Entry 6RUO (electron microscopy, 3.50 A resolution); this record covers chains S and R of the 20 polymer chains in the assembly.

Chain S:
Name: RNA polymerase I-specific transcription initiation factor RRN6
Organism: Saccharomyces cerevisiae
UniProtKB: P32786 (RRN6_YEAST); residues 1-894 here = UniProt positions 1-894
Amino-acid sequence (894 residues; numbered 1 to 894; the number before each row is that of its first residue):
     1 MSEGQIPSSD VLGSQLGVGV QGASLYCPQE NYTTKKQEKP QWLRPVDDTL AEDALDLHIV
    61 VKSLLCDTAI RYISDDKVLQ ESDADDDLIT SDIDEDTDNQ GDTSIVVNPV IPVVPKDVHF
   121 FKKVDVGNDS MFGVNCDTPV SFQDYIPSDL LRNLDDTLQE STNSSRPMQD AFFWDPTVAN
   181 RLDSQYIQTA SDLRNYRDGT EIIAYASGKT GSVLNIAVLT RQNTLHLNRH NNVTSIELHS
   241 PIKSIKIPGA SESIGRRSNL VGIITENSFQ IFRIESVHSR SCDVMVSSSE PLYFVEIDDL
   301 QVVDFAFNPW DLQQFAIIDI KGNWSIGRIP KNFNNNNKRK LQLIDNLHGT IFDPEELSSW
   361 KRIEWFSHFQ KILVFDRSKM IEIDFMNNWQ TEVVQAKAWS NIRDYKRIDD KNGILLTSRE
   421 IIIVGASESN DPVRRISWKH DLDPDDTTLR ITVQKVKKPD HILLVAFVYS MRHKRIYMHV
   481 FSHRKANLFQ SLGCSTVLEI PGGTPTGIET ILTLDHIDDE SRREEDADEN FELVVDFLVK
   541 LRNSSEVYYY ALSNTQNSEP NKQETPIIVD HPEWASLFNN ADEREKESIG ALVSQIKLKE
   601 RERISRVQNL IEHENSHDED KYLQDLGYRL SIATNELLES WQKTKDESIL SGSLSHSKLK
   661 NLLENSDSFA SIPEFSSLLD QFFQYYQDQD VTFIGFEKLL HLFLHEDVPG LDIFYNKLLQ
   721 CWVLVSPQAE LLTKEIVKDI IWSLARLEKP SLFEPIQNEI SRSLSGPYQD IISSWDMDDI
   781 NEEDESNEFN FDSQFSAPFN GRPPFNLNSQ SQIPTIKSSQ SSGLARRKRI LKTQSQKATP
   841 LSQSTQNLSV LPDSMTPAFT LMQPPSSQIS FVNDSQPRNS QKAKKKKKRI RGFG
Disordered / not traced: 1-15, 69-169, 216-218, 307-315, 336-342, 516-530, 556-568, 650-655, 780-894

Chain R:
Name: RNA polymerase I-specific transcription initiation factor RRN11
Organism: Saccharomyces cerevisiae
UniProtKB: Q04712 (RRN11_YEAST); numbering as in UniProt (aligned over 1-507)
Amino-acid sequence (507 residues; numbered 1 to 507; the number before each row is that of its first residue):
     1 MFEVPITLTN RKFAQRRKLK YQYINYISRR FDRISKKSTT TDSLPTPENS AAENNDEEEG
    61 QNSEAGTYRR SVLQQKKRRR ERHWRSVVGE IYSTTESETD SQEEETEEGG EHDTGIDKED
   121 SDEERKFWKK YEKPEKSFEI WRTVSSQNKQ PINKQKMTYH NFKKIEKIPL RKMEIPLLHC
   181 TKENKLYFQS ISRGLEPLKT STSEVRNYRT RHIVTLTDLL HLNVSRHNWS LAYKIFATLI
   241 RIPGVQIKSL WGIGVEILDN LSNSSSGLDF LQWMCQIYSS KSRFVQNINY RSIVPPFQTG
   301 SRTHTAKFAI TYLWSSLINC QKSMEPSSNI IDKPFDTEND LLQELIDKIS EWVLTPPFME
   361 DAEVWFIYAS CHLLKADTLS RQFVNDNKNN DLIGLDRDIK INQVIKHIHY VRTFLKICLD
   421 KGGFAVPSRL IENQLKSFES RLYGEAQDIQ ERDVANVYDS IDNSSVENSF GDVYETNAEF
   481 LDTQLMDLSP EDNGLDEMHY SDEDSSE
Disordered / not traced: 39-120, 325-344, 386-396, 444-507

Chain S / chain R interface:
Pairs across the interface - 142 pairs, chain S then chain R:
  Val18(S) with Phe366(R), hydrophobic; Ala425(R); Val426(R), hydrophobic; Pro427(R)
  Gly19(S) with Phe424(R)
  Val20(S) with Phe424(R); Ala425(R)
  Gln21(S) with Gly423(R); Phe424(R)
  Ala23(S) with Trp141(R)
  Ser24(S) with Trp141(R)
  Tyr26(S) with Ser137(R)
  Pro28(S) with Phe297(R), hydrophobic
  Gln29(S) with Gly252(R)
  Glu30(S) with Val224(R); Gly252(R); Val255(R)
  Asn31(S) with Thr311(R)
  Tyr32(S) with Leu258(R); Thr311(R); Ser315(R), hydrogen bond
  Thr34(S) with Glu363(R)
  Lys36(S) with Leu317(R); Gln321(R), hydrogen bond; Phe366(R); Leu374(R)
  Gln37(S) with Pro427(R); Leu430(R)
  Glu38(S) with Gln321(R), hydrogen bond; Leu373(R); Gln434(R), hydrogen bond (backbone-side chain)
  Lys39(S) with Leu430(R)
  Pro40(S) with Asp377(R); Gln434(R)
  Pro45(S) with Gln321(R), hydrogen bond (backbone-side chain)
  Phe172(S) with Pro197(R); Leu198(R), hydrogen bond (backbone-backbone)
  Phe173(S) with Leu186(R); Ser190(R); Ile191(R), hydrophobic; Leu195(R); Pro197(R), hydrophobic
  Trp174(S) with Leu195(R); Glu196(R), hydrogen bond (backbone-backbone); Pro197(R); Leu198(R)
  Asp175(S) with Leu195(R), hydrogen bond (side chain-backbone)
  Pro176(S) with Leu195(R); Glu196(R)
  Ile297(S) with Tyr159(R)
  Asp298(S) with Thr158(R); Tyr159(R), hydrogen bond (side chain-backbone)
  Asn323(S) with Lys156(R); Met157(R)
  Asn346(S) with Lys154(R), hydrogen bond (backbone-side chain)
  Leu347(S) with Lys154(R)
  His348(S) with Ile152(R); Lys154(R), hydrogen bond (side chain-backbone)
  Gly349(S) with Ile152(R); Asn153(R)
  Thr350(S) with Asn153(R), hydrogen bond (backbone-backbone); Gln155(R); Lys156(R); Met157(R)
  Phe352(S) with Met157(R), hydrophobic; Phe162(R), hydrophobic
  Pro354(S) with Ile27(R); Phe31(R), hydrophobic
  Glu355(S) with Ile24(R); Phe127(R); Tyr131(R), hydrogen bond
  Leu357(S) with Tyr23(R), hydrophobic; Ile24(R), hydrophobic; Ile191(R); Gly194(R)
  Ser358(S) with Glu196(R), hydrogen bond
  Ser359(S) with Gly194(R)
  Glu382(S) with Val144(R)
  Ile383(S) with Ile152(R), hydrophobic
  Asn388(S) with Gln150(R); Ile152(R)
  Trp389(S) with Val144(R), hydrophobic; Ile152(R)
  Gln390(S) with Asn148(R); Lys149(R); Gln150(R), hydrogen bond (backbone-backbone); Pro151(R); Ile152(R)
  Thr391(S) with Val144(R); Asn148(R), hydrogen bond (side chain-backbone); Lys149(R)
  Val393(S) with Ile140(R); Trp141(R); Arg142(R), hydrogen bond (backbone-backbone); Val144(R), hydrophobic
  Val394(S) with Glu139(R); Trp141(R), hydrophobic
  Gln395(S) with Tyr131(R); Glu139(R); Ile140(R), hydrogen bond (backbone-backbone); Arg142(R), hydrogen bond
  Ala396(S) with Glu139(R)
  Lys397(S) with Trp128(R)
  Ala398(S) with Trp128(R), hydrophobic; Pro134(R)
  Trp399(S) with Lys133(R); Pro134(R); Tyr290(R), hydrophobic; Val294(R), hydrophobic; Pro295(R)
  Ser400(S) with Phe138(R), hydrogen bond (side chain-backbone); Glu139(R)
  Arg403(S) with Glu196(R), salt bridge
  Ser418(S) with Glu139(R)
  Glu420(S) with Glu3(R); Phe138(R)
  Ile421(S) with Phe138(R), hydrophobic
  Ile423(S) with Glu139(R); Trp141(R), hydrophobic
  Val433(S) with Val144(R), hydrophobic
  Arg434(S) with Val144(R)
  Ile436(S) with Trp141(R), hydrophobic
  Lys439(S) with Trp141(R)
  Asp443(S) with Phe2(R); Glu3(R), hydrogen bond (backbone-backbone)
  Pro444(S) with Met1(R); Phe2(R), hydrophobic
  Asp445(S) with Met1(R); Phe2(R); Glu3(R)
  Thr447(S) with Glu196(R); Pro197(R), hydrogen bond (side chain-backbone); Leu198(R)
  Thr448(S) with Leu198(R)
  Arg472(S) with Leu198(R), hydrogen bond (side chain-backbone); Thr200(R), hydrogen bond
  His473(S) with Met1(R)
  Arg475(S) with Met1(R)
  Cys494(S) with Ser225(R)
  Ser495(S) with Ser225(R)
  Thr496(S) with Ser225(R)
  Arg542(S) with Leu198(R)
Interface residues without a listed pair, chain S (85 interface residues in all): Gly17, Lys35, Trp42, Val46, Ala171, Arg377, Asp384, Asn387, Glu392, Ile402, Leu416, Met471
Interface residues without a listed pair, chain R (82 interface residues in all): Lys20, Ser145, Tyr187, Lys199, His221, Leu222, Trp229, Trp251, Ile253, Phe284, Ile293, Pro296, Trp314, Ile318, Ser370, Arg381

Summary:
85 residues of chain S and 82 residues of chain R are in contact; the contacts include 24 hydrogen bonds and 1
salt bridge. Among the polar pairs are Arg403(S)-Glu196(R), Tyr32(S)-Ser315(R) and Lys36(S)-Gln321(R).
Here chain S is RNA polymerase I-specific transcription initiation factor RRN6 and chain R is RNA polymerase
I-specific transcription initiation factor RRN11, both from Saccharomyces cerevisiae. Entry 6RUO (RNA
Polymerase I Open Complex conformation 1) was determined by electron microscopy together with 6RQH, 6RQL,
6RQT, 6RRD, 6RUI and 6RWE from the same study.
